PDB entry 8DY9 | electron microscopy, 3.12 A resolution | chains H and P of the 13 polymer chains in the assembly

# Chain H
Name: Transcriptional regulator WhiB
From: Streptomyces venezuelae
Reference sequence: A0A5P2AC98 (A0A5P2AC98_STRVZ); numbering as in UniProt (aligned over 1-87)
Sequence (87 residues; each row starts with the number of its first residue):
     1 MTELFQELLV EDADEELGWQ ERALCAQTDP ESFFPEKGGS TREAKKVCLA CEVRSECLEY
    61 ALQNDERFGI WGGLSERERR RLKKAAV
Not modelled in the structure: 1-10, 86-87
Reported in the primary citation:
  - binding site for the 49-nt DNA strand (chain P): Lys37 to Lys45, Arg67, Arg80
  - binding site for the 49-nt DNA strand: Lys37 to Lys45, Ser75, Arg77, Glu78

# Chain P
Molecule: 49-nt DNA strand
Sequence (49 nucleotides; row label = number of the first residue in the row):
     1 GGTGTCAAGC CAATTGGCCC GGTGTGTCGC ACGATCTGGC TGATATCAC
Not modelled in the structure: 1, 40-49

# How chain H and chain P interact
Contacting residue pairs - 9 pairs, chain H then chain P:
  Lys37(H) - DA13(P)  hydrogen bond to the phosphate
  Lys37(H) - DT14(P)  hydrogen bond to the phosphate
  Gly38(H) - DT14(P)  base contact
  Ser40(H) - DG16(P)  sugar contact
  Arg42(H) - DG16(P)  hydrogen bond to the phosphate
  Arg42(H) - DG17(P)  salt bridge to the phosphate
  Glu43(H) - DG16(P)  phosphate contact
  Arg67(H) - DC6(P)  salt bridge to the phosphate
  Arg80(H) - DA8(P)  salt bridge to the phosphate
Other interface residues (no listed pair), chain H (8 interface residues in all): Gly39
Other interface residues (no listed pair), chain P (7 interface residues in all): DT15

# Summary
8 residues of chain H face 7 of chain P across their interface; the contacts include 3 hydrogen bonds and 3
salt bridges. Polar contacts include Lys37(H)-DA13(P), Lys37(H)-DT14(P) and Arg42(H)-DG16(P). From the paper:
a binding site for the 49-nt DNA strand at Lys37(H), Ser75(H) and Arg77(H) among others; a binding site for
the 49-nt DNA strand (chain P) at Lys37(H), Arg67(H) and Arg80(H).
Chain H is Transcriptional regulator WhiB (Streptomyces venezuelae) and chain P is a 49-nt DNA strand; the
structure, Streptomyces venezuelae RNAP unconstrained open promoter complex with WhiA and WhiB transcription
factors, was determined by electron microscopy together with 8DY7 from the same study.
